Entry 8YAL (electron microscopy, 3.10 A resolution); this record covers chains E and F of the 6 polymer chains in the assembly.

== Chain E ==
Name: Tubulin alpha-3 chain
Source organism: Caenorhabditis elegans
Notes: EC 3.6.5.-
UniProt: P91910 (TBA3_CAEEL); residues 1-450 here = UniProt positions 1-450
Chain sequence (450 residues; numbered 1 to 450; the number before each row is that of its first residue):
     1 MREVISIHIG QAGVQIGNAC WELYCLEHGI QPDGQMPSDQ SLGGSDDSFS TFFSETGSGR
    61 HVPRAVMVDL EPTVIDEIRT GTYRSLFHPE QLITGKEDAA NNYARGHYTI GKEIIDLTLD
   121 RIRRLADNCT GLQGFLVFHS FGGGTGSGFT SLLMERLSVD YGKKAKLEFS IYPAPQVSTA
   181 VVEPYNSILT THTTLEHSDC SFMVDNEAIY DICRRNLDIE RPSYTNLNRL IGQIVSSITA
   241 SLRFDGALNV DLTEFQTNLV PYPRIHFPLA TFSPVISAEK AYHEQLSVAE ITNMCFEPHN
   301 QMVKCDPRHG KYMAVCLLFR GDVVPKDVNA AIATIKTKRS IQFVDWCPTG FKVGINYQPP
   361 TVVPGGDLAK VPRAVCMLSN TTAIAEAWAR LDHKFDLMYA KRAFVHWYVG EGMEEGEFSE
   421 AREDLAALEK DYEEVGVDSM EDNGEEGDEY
Not modelled in the structure: 37-47, 440-450
Sequence notes: engineered mutation Q40 (Lys in P91910)
Residues lining bound ligands: GTP (guanosine-5'-triphosphate): G10, Q11, A12, Q15, I16, D98, A99, A100, N101, S140, G142, G143, G144, T145, G146, I171, T179, E183, N206, Y224, L227, N228, I231

== Chain F ==
Name: Tubulin beta-1 chain
Source organism: Caenorhabditis elegans
UniProt: P12456 (TBB1_CAEEL); residue numbers follow UniProt; this construct covers 1-441
Chain sequence (441 residues; numbered 1 to 441; the number before each row is that of its first residue):
     1 MREIVHIQAG QCGNQIGSKF WEVISDEHGI DPSGQYVGDS DLQLERINVY YNEAGSNKYV
    61 PRAVLVDLEP GTMDSVRSGP FGQLFRPDNY VFGQSGAGNN WAKGHYTEGA ELVDNVLDVV
   121 RKEAESTDCL QGFQLTHSLG GGTGSGMGTL LISKIREEYP DRIMNTFSVV PSPKVSDTVV
   181 EPYNATLSVH QLVENTDSTF CIDNEALYDI CFRTLKLTTP TYGDLNHLVS ATMSGVTTCL
   241 RFPGQLNADL RKLAVNMVPF PRLHFFMPGF APLTSRSNQQ YRAITVPELT QQCFDAKNMM
   301 AACDPRHGRY LTAAAIFRGR MSMKEVDEQM LNIQNKNSSY FVDWIPNNVK TAVCDIPPRG
   361 LKMSATFIGN STAIQELFKR ISEQFTAMFR RKAFLHWYTG EGMDEMEFTE AESNMNDLVS
   421 EYQQYQEAAA DEDAAEAFDG E
Not modelled in the structure: 428-441
Swiss-Prot annotation at these positions:
  - binding site (GTP): Q11, E69, S138, G142, T143, G144, N204, N226
  - binding site (Mg(2+)): E69
Residues lining bound ligands: phosphomethylphosphonic acid guanylate ester (G2P): G10, Q11, C12, Q15, I16, D67, G96, A97, G98, N99, S138, G141, G142, T143, G144, S145, V169, D177, N204, Y222, L225, N226

== Chain E / chain F interface ==
Pairs across the interface - 58 pairs, chain E then chain F:
  R2(E) - E69(F)  salt bridge
  L248(E) - D177(F)
  L248(E) - Y222(F)
  N249(E) - Q11(F)
  E254(E) - G98(F)
  E254(E) - N99(F)  hydrogen bond
  Q256(E) - W397(F)
  T257(E) - G98(F)
  T257(E) - V180(F)
  T257(E) - F394(F)
  T257(E) - W397(F)
  N258(E) - N99(F)  hydrogen bond
  N258(E) - T178(F)
  N258(E) - V179(F)  hydrogen bond (side chain-backbone)
  N258(E) - F394(F)
  V260(E) - F394(F)
  V260(E) - H396(F)
  V260(E) - W397(F)  hydrogen bond (backbone-side chain)
  P261(E) - A393(F)
  P261(E) - F394(F)  hydrophobic
  P261(E) - H396(F)  hydrogen bond (backbone-side chain)
  Y262(E) - R391(F)  hydrogen bond (side chain-backbone)
  Y262(E) - K392(F)
  Y262(E) - A393(F)
  Y262(E) - H396(F)
  P263(E) - H396(F)
  V324(E) - T219(F)
  V324(E) - P220(F)
  P325(E) - Y208(F)
  K326(E) - T218(F)
  K326(E) - T219(F)
  K326(E) - P220(F)
  N329(E) - V175(F)
  N329(E) - Y208(F)
  W346(E) - A387(F)
  W346(E) - M388(F)
  W346(E) - R391(F)
  W346(E) - A393(F)  hydrophobic
  C347(E) - V179(F)  hydrophobic
  P348(E) - Q384(F)
  P348(E) - A387(F)  hydrophobic
  P348(E) - M388(F)
  T349(E) - S176(F)  hydrogen bond
  T349(E) - T178(F)  hydrogen bond (side chain-backbone)
  T349(E) - V179(F)
  T349(E) - P182(F)
  F351(E) - D177(F)
  F351(E) - T178(F)  hydrogen bond (backbone-backbone)
  K352(E) - N99(F)
  K352(E) - D177(F)
  K352(E) - V179(F)
  V353(E) - D177(F)  hydrogen bond (backbone-backbone)
  E434(E) - R391(F)
  V435(E) - R391(F)
  V437(E) - R391(F)  hydrogen bond (backbone-side chain)
  D438(E) - R391(F)  hydrogen bond (backbone-side chain)
  S439(E) - R390(F)
  S439(E) - R391(F)
Other interface residues (no listed pair), chain E (34 interface residues in all): M1, G246, T253, L259, K336, D345, G350
Other interface residues (no listed pair), chain F (32 interface residues in all): P70, G71, N100, K103, P173, E181

== Overview ==
The interface between chain E and chain F involves 34 residues on one side and 32 on the other, with 12
hydrogen bonds and 1 salt bridge. Polar pairs include R2(E)-E69(F), E254(E)-N99(F) and N258(E)-N99(F). Bound
to chain E: GTP.
Chain E is Tubulin alpha-3 chain and chain F is Tubulin beta-1 chain, both from Caenorhabditis elegans; the
structure, ATAT-2 bound K40Q MEC-12/MEC-7 microtubule, was determined by electron microscopy together with
8Y9F, 8YAJ and 8YAR from the same study.
